1EQQ - chains B and C of the 6 polymer chains in the assembly; structure by X-ray diffraction, 3.20 A resolution.

[Chain B]
Molecule: Single stranded DNA binding protein
From: Escherichia coli
UniProt: P02339 (SSB_ECOLI); residues 201-377 here correspond to UniProt positions 1-177 (UniProt number = residue number - 200)
Amino-acid sequence (178 residues; row label = number of the first residue in the row):
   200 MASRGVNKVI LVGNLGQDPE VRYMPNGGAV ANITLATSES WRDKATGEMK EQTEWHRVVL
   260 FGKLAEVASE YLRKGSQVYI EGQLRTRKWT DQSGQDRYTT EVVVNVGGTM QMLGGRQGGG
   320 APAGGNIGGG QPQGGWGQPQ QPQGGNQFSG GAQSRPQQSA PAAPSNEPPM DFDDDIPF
Disordered / not traced: 200, 321-377

[Chain C]
Molecule: Single stranded DNA binding protein
From: Escherichia coli
UniProt: P02339 (SSB_ECOLI); residues 401-577 here correspond to UniProt positions 1-177 (UniProt number = residue number - 400)
Amino-acid sequence (178 residues; numbered 400 to 577; the number before each row is that of its first residue):
   400 MASRGVNKVI LVGNLGQDPE VRYMPNGGAV ANITLATSES WRDKATGEMK EQTEWHRVVL
   460 FGKLAEVASE YLRKGSQVYI EGQLRTRKWT DQSGQDRYTT EVVVNVGGTM QMLGGRQGGG
   520 APAGGNIGGG QPQGGWGQPQ QPQGGNQFSG GAQSRPQQSA PAAPSNEPPM DFDDDIPF
Disordered / not traced: 400, 515-577

[Chain B / chain C interface]
Pairs across the interface (14):
  Ile209(B) - Ile409(C)  hydrophobic
  Val211(B) - Tyr478(C)  hydrophobic
  Gln276(B) - Met511(C)
  Tyr278(B) - Val411(C)  hydrophobic
  Met311(B) - Val411(C)  hydrophobic
  Met311(B) - Gln476(C)
  Met311(B) - Met511(C)  hydrophobic
  Gly313(B) - Leu512(C)
  Gly313(B) - Gly513(C)
  Gly313(B) - Gly514(C)  hydrogen bond (backbone-backbone)
  Gly314(B) - Gly513(C)
  Gly314(B) - Gly514(C)
  Arg315(B) - Gly514(C)  hydrogen bond (backbone-backbone)
  Gln316(B) - Gly514(C)

[Overview]
Chain B and chain C form an interface of 9 and 8 residues respectively; the contacts include 2 hydrogen bonds.
Main-chain hydrogen bonds include Gly313(B)-Gly514(C) and Arg315(B)-Gly514(C).
Both chains are Single stranded DNA binding protein (Escherichia coli). Entry 1EQQ (Single stranded DNA
binding protein and ssdna complex) was determined by X-ray diffraction (same publication as 1QVC).
